Entry 2CBA (X-ray diffraction, 1.54 A resolution); this record covers chain A.

== Chain A ==
Protein: Carbonic anhydrase II
From: Homo sapiens
Notes: EC 4.2.1.1
Reference sequence: P00918 (CAH2_HUMAN); the author numbering skips numbers that UniProt does not, so the offset changes along the chain: 2-125 = UniProt 1-124; 127-261 = UniProt 125-259
Amino-acid sequence (260 residues; row label = number of the first residue in the row; note: 1 number in that range is skipped by the numbering (no residue carries it; nothing is unmodelled there)):
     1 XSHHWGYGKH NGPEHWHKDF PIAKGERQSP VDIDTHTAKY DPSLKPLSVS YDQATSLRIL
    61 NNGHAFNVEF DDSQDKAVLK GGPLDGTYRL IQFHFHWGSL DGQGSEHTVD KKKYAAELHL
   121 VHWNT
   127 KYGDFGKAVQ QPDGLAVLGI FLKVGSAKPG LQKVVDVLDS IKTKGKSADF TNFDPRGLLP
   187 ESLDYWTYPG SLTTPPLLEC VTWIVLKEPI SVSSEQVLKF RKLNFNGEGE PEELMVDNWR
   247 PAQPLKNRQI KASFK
Unresolved in the structure: 1-2
Modified / non-standard residues: ACE (acetyl group) at position 1
Metal / ion sites: Zn2+: H94, H96, H119

== Summary ==
H94, H96 and H119 form the Zn2+ site.
Chain A is Carbonic anhydrase II (Homo sapiens); the structure, Structure of native and apo carbonic anhydrase
II and some of its anion-ligand complexes, was determined by X-ray diffraction, deposited together with 2CBB,
2CBC, 2CBD and 2CBE.
